PDB entry 8YBX | electron microscopy, 3.68 A resolution | chains I and J of the 10 polymer chains in the assembly

[Chain I (and J)]
Molecule: CASP8 and FADD-like apoptosis regulator subunit p43
Source organism: Homo sapiens
Notes: chain J of this document is another copy of the same molecule, construct and numbering; everything in this record applies to it too
UniProt: O15519 (CFLAR_HUMAN); numbering as in UniProt (aligned over 1-181)
Sequence (181 residues; numbered 1 to 181; the number before each row is that of its first residue):
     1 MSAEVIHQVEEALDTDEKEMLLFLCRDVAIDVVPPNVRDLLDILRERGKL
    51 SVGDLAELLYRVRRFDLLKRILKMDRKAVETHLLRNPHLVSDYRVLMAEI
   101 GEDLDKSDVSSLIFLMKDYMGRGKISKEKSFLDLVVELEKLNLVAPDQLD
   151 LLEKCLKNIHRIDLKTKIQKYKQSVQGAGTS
Not modelled in the structure: 122-127, 177-181 (chain J: 122-125, 176-181)

[Interface between chain I and chain J]
Contacting residue pairs (10; chain I residue first):
  Arg63(I) with Met120(J); Gly121(J); Leu141(J)
  Arg64(I) with Lys140(J)
  Phe65(I) with Lys140(J); Leu141(J)
  Asp66(I) with Glu139(J); Lys140(J), hydrogen bond (backbone-backbone)
  Lys69(I) with Asn142(J)
  Glu102(I) with Gly121(J)
Also at the interface, not in a pair above, chain I (8 interface residues in all): Glu11, Arg70
Also at the interface, not in a pair above, chain J (10 interface residues in all): Ile30, Asp31, Val33, Tyr119

[In short]
Chain I and chain J form an interface of 8 and 10 residues respectively; the contacts include 1 hydrogen bond.
The hydrogen-bonded pair Asp66(I)-Lys140(J) is a backbone contact.
Both chains are CASP8 and FADD-like apoptosis regulator subunit p43 (Homo sapiens). Entry 8YBX (Structure of
the FADD/Caspase-8/cFLIP death effector domain assembly) was determined by electron microscopy, deposited
together with 8YD7 and 8YD8.
